4GMP - chains 0 and 3 of the 3 polymer chains in the assembly; structure by X-ray diffraction, 3.90 A resolution.

Chain 0:
Molecule: capsid protein VP0
From: Human enterovirus 71
Reference sequence: E5RPG0 (E5RPG0_9ENTO); numbering as in UniProt (aligned over 1-323)
Amino-acid sequence (323 residues; each row starts with the number of its first residue):
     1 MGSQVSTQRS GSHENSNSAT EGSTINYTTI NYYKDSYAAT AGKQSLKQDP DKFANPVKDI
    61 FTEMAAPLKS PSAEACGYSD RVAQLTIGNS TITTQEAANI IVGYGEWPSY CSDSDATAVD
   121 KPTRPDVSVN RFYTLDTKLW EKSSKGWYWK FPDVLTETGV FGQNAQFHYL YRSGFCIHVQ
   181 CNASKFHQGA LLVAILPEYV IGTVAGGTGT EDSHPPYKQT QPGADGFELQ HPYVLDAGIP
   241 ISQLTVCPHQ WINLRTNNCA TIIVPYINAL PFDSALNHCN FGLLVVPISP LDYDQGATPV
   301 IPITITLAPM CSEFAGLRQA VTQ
Unresolved in the structure: 1-81, 319-323
What the authors report for this chain:
  - conformationally variable residues (loop rearrangement): Lys-43 to Asp-51, Lys-138 to Leu-139

Chain 3:
Molecule: capsid protein VP3
From: Human enterovirus 71
Reference sequence: E5RPG0 (E5RPG0_9ENTO); residues 1-242 here correspond to UniProt positions 324-565 (UniProt number = residue number + 323)
Amino-acid sequence (242 residues; each row starts with the number of its first residue):
     1 GFPTELKPGT NQFLTTDDGV SAPILPNFYP TPCIHIPGEV RNLLELCQVE TILEVNNVPT
    61 NATSLMERLR FPVSAQAGKG ELCAVFRADP GRSGPWQSTL LGQLCGYYTQ WSGSLEVTFM
   121 FTGSFMATGK MLIAYTPPGG PLPKDRATAM LGTHVIWDFG LQSSVTLVIP WISNTHYRAH
   181 ARDGVFDYYT TGLVSIWYQT NYVVPIGAPN TAYIIALAAA QKNFTMKLCK DASDILQTGT
   241 IQ
Unresolved in the structure: 241-242
What the authors report for this chain:
  - conformationally variable residues (loop rearrangement): His-180 to Asp-183

Chain 0 / chain 3 interface:
Residue-residue contacts - 67 pairs, chain 0 then chain 3:
  Glu-106(0) with His-35(3), salt bridge; Pro-37(3); Gly-38(3), hydrogen bond (side chain-backbone)
  Lys-185(0) with Ser-124(3), hydrogen bond (backbone-side chain); Phe-125(3); Met-126(3)
  Phe-186(0) with Met-126(3), hydrophobic; Ile-206(3); Gly-207(3); Pro-209(3)
  His-187(0) with Ser-124(3)
  Gln-188(0) with Thr-122(3); Gly-123(3); Ser-124(3); Tyr-202(3); Pro-209(3); Thr-211(3); Ala-212(3)
  Gly-189(0) with Thr-122(3), hydrogen bond (backbone-backbone)
  Ala-190(0) with Thr-122(3)
  Pro-232(0) with Met-66(3), hydrophobic
  Tyr-233(0) with Glu-54(3), hydrogen bond; Leu-65(3), hydrophobic; Met-66(3), hydrophobic
  Ile-241(0) with Ile-52(3); Met-66(3), hydrophobic; Leu-69(3), hydrophobic
  Ser-242(0) with Thr-51(3); Ile-52(3), hydrogen bond (backbone-backbone); Glu-54(3); Ser-98(3), hydrogen bond (side chain-backbone)
  Gln-243(0) with Thr-51(3); Ser-98(3), hydrogen bond (side chain-backbone); Leu-100(3); Gln-103(3)
  Thr-245(0) with Glu-50(3), hydrogen bond (side chain-backbone); Thr-51(3)
  Val-246(0) with Leu-100(3), hydrophobic
  Trp-251(0) with Ile-215(3), hydrophobic; Leu-217(3)
  Asn-253(0) with Met-120(3); Phe-121(3), hydrogen bond (side chain-backbone); Thr-122(3)
  Arg-255(0) with Phe-121(3); Gly-123(3); Ser-124(3), hydrogen bond (side chain-backbone); Phe-125(3); Ala-127(3), hydrogen bond (side chain-backbone); Phe-159(3), hydrogen bond (side chain-backbone); Ser-163(3), hydrogen bond
  Thr-256(0) with Ser-163(3)
  Tyr-266(0) with Pro-37(3)
  Asn-268(0) with Ile-36(3)
  Ala-269(0) with Ile-36(3), hydrophobic
  Leu-270(0) with Ile-34(3)
  Pro-271(0) with Ile-34(3)
  Ile-288(0) with Arg-70(3); Ile-215(3), hydrophobic
  Ser-289(0) with Thr-122(3), hydrogen bond; Tyr-213(3)
  Pro-290(0) with Arg-70(3)
  Asp-292(0) with Pro-209(3)
  Tyr-293(0) with Pro-209(3), hydrophobic
  Asp-294(0) with Gly-207(3); Ala-208(3), hydrogen bond (side chain-backbone); Pro-209(3); Asn-210(3), hydrogen bond
Interface residues without a listed pair, chain 0 (32 interface residues in all): Tyr-104, Pro-265, Ile-267
Interface residues without a listed pair, chain 3 (42 interface residues in all): Leu-46, Val-49, Arg-68, Thr-99, Gly-160

Overview:
32 residues of chain 0 and 42 residues of chain 3 are in contact, with 16 hydrogen bonds and 1 salt bridge.
Polar pairs include Glu-106(0)/His-35(3), Glu-106(0)/Gly-38(3) and Lys-185(0)/Ser-124(3). The paper reports
conformational variability at Lys-43(0), Lys-138(0) and His-180(3).
Here chain 0 is capsid protein VP0 and chain 3 is capsid protein VP3, both from Human enterovirus 71. Entry
4GMP (Crystal structure of enterovirus 71 strain 1095 procapsid) was determined by X-ray diffraction.
